Entry 7POV (electron microscopy, 3.80 A resolution); this record covers chains A and B of the 4 polymer chains in the assembly.

# Chain A (and B)
Protein: Mucin-2
Source organism: Homo sapiens
Notes: chain B of this document is another copy of the same molecule, construct and numbering; everything in this record applies to it too
UniProt: A0A0G2JR65 (A0A0G2JR65_HUMAN); residues 21-1259 here = UniProt positions 21-1259
Chain sequence (1245 residues; each row starts with the number of its first residue):
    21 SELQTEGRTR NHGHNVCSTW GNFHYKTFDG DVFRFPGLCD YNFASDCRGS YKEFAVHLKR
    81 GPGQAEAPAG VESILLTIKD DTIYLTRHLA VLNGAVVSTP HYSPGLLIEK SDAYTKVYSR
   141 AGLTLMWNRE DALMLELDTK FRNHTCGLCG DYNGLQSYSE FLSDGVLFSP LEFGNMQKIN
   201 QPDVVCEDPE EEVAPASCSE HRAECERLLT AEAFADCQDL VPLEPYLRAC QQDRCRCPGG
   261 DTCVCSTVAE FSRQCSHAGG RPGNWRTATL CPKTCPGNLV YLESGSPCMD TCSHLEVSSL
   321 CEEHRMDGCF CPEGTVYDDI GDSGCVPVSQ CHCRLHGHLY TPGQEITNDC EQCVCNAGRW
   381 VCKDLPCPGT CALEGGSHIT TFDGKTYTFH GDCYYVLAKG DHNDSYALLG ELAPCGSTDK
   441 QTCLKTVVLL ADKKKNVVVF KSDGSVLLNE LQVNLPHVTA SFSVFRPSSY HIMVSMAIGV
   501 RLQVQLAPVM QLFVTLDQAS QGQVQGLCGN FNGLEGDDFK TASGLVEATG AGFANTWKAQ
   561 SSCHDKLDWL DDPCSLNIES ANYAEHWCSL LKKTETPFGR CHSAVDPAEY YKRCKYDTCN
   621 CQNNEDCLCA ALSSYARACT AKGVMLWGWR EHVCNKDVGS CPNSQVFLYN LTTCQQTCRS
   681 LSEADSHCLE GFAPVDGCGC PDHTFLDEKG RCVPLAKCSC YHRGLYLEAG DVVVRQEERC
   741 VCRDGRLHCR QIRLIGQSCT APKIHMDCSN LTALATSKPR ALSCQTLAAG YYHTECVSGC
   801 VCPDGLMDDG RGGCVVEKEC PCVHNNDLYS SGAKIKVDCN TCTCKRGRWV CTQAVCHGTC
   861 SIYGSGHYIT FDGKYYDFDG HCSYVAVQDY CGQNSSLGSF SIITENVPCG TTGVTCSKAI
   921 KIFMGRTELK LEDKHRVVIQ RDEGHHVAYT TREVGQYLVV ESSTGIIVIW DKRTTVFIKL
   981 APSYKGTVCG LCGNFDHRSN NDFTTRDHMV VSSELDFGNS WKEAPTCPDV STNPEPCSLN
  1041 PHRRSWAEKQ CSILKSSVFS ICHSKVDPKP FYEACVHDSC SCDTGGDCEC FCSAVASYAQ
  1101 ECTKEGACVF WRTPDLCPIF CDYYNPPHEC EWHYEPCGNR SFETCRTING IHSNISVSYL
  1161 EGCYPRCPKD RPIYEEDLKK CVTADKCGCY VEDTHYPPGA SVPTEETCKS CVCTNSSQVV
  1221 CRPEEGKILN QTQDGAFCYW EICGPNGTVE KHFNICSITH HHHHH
Disordered / not traced: 21-34, 722-723, 734-738, 750-1265
Construct notes: expression tag (1260-1265)
Disulfides: C37-C169, C59-C206, C67-C166, C218-C255, C225-C250, C237-C275, C257-C263, C265-C291, C295-C329, C308-C321, C312-C351, C331-C345, C353-C375, C370-C387, C373-C382, C391-C528, C413-C563, C435-C443, C574-C619, C588-C614, C601-C639, C621-C627, C629-C654, C661-C698, C674-C688, C678-C718, C700-C712, C720-C742, C740-C749
Glycans and other covalent adducts: N-acetylglucosamine (NAG) linked to N163, N670
Metal / ion sites: Ca2+ site 1: D49, N173, L175, E180; Ca2+ site 2: D403, N530, N532, L534, D537, D538

# How chain A and chain B interact
Contacting residue pairs (7; chain A residue first):
  P202(A) - S580(B)
  P202(A) - Y583(B)
  P202(A) - N624(B)
  E579(A) - I199(B)
  S580(A) - P202(B)
  Y583(A) - P202(B)
  N624(A) - P202(B)
Interface residues without a listed pair, chain A (8 interface residues in all): T97, I199, N200
Interface residues without a listed pair, chain B (8 interface residues in all): N200, I578, E579

# Overview
Chain A and chain B each contribute 8 residues to their interface. N-acetylglucosamine is covalently linked to
N163(A) and N670(A). D49(A), N173(A), L175(A) and E180(A) coordinate Ca2+ site 1. D403(A), N530(A), N532(A),
L534(A), D537(A) and D538(A) form the Ca2+ site 2.
Chain A and chain B are both Mucin-2 (Homo sapiens); the structure, MUC2 Tubules of D1D2D3 domains, was
determined by electron microscopy (same publication as 7PMV, 7PNF and 7PP6).
